6XBL - chains A and S of the 5 polymer chains in the assembly; structure by electron microscopy, 3.96 A resolution.

== Chain A ==
Molecule: Guanine nucleotide-binding protein G(i) subunit alpha-1
From: Homo sapiens
UniProtKB: P63096 (GNAI1_HUMAN); residues 1-354 here = UniProt positions 1-354
Chain sequence (354 residues; row label = number of the first residue in the row):
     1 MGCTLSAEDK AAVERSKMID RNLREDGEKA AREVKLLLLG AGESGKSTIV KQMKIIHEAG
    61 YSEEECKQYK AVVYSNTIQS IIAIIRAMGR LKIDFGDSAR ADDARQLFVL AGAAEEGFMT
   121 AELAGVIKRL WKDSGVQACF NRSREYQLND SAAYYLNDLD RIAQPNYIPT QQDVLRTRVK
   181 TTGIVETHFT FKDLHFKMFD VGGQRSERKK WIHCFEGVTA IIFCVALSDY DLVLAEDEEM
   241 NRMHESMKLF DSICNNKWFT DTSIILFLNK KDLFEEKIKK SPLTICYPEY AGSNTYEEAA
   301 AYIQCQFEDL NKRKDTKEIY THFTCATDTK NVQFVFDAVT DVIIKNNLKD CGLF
Not modelled in the structure: 1-4, 55-182, 234-240
UniProt features mapped onto this chain:
  - region: Lys35 to Thr48 (G1 motif), Asp173 to Thr181 (G2 motif), Phe196 to Arg205 (G3 motif), Ile265 to Asp272 (G4 motif), Thr324 to Thr329 (G5 motif)
  - binding site (GTP): Glu43 to Thr48, Ser151, Leu175 to Thr181, Asp200 to Gln204, Asn269 to Asp272, Ala326
  - binding site (Mg(2+)): Ser47, Thr181
  - modified residue: Arg178 (ADP-ribosylarginine), Gln204 (Deamidated glutamine), Cys351 (ADP-ribosylcysteine)
  - lipidation: Gly2 (N-myristoyl glycine), Cys3 (S-palmitoyl cysteine)

== Chain S ==
Molecule: scFv16
From: Mus musculus
Notes: antibody fragment or engineered binder
Chain sequence (259 residues; each row starts with the number of its first residue; note: 3 numbers in that range are skipped by the numbering (no residue carries them; nothing is unmodelled there); a row labelled like 120A-120O holds insertion residues (120A, then the next letters in order)):
     1 DVQLVESGGG LVQPGGSRKL SCSASGFAFS SFGMHWVRQA PEKGLEWVAY ISSGSGTIYY
    61 ADTVKGRFTI SRDDPKNTLF LQMTSLRSED TAMYYCVRSI YYYGSSPFDF WGQGTTLTVS
120A-120O SGGGGSGGGGSGGGG
   124 SDIVMTQATS SVPVTPGESV SISCRSSKSL LHSNGNTYLY WFLQRPGQSP QLLIYRMSNL
   184 ASGVPDRFSG SGSGTAFTLT ISRLEAEDVG VYYCMQHLEY PLTFGAGTKL ELKAAAHHHH
   244 HHHH
Not modelled in the structure: 120A-120O, 236-247
Cystine bridges: Cys22-Cys96, Cys147-Cys217

== Interface between chain A and chain S ==
Contacting residue pairs (18; chain A residue first):
  Leu5(A) with His155(S), hydrogen bond (backbone-side chain)
  Ser6(A) with His155(S); Asn157(S); Tyr161(S), hydrogen bond
  Ala7(A) with His220(S); Leu221(S); Tyr223(S)
  Glu8(A) with Tyr101(S); Tyr161(S); Tyr163(S), hydrogen bond; Arg179(S), salt bridge
  Ala11(A) with Tyr101(S), hydrophobic
  Ala12(A) with Tyr101(S)
  Glu14(A) with Ser52(S)
  Arg15(A) with Ser31(S), hydrogen bond; Ile100(S); Tyr102(S)
  Met18(A) with Ser53(S)
Interface residues without a listed pair, chain A (11 interface residues in all): Asp9, Lys10
Interface residues without a listed pair, chain S (18 interface residues in all): Gly56, Tyr59, Pro107, Glu222

== In short ==
11 residues of chain A face 18 of chain S across their interface; the contacts include 4 hydrogen bonds and 1
salt bridge. Polar pairs include Glu8(A)-Arg179(S), Leu5(A)-His155(S) and Ser6(A)-Tyr161(S). From UniProt: 24
GTP-binding residues and Mg2+-binding residues Ser47(A) and Thr181(A) on chain A.
Chain A is Guanine nucleotide-binding protein G(i) subunit alpha-1 (Homo sapiens) and chain S is scFv16 (Mus
musculus); the structure, Structure of human SMO-Gi complex with SAG, was determined by electron microscopy
together with 6XBJ, 6XBK and 6XBM from the same study.
